Entry 6M8R (X-ray diffraction, 3.20 A resolution); this record covers chains G and K of the 6 polymer chains in the assembly.

[Chain G]
Molecule: BTB/POZ domain-containing protein KCTD16
Source organism: Homo sapiens
UniProtKB: Q68DU8 (KCD16_HUMAN); residues 23-124 here = UniProt positions 23-124
Sequence (103 residues; row label = number of the first residue in the row):
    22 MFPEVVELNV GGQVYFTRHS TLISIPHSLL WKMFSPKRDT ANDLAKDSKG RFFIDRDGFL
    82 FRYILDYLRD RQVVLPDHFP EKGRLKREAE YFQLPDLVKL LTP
Disordered / not traced: 59-61
Sequence notes: initiating methionine (22)
UniProt features mapped onto this chain:
  - modified residue: Tyr112 (Phosphotyrosine)

[Chain K]
Molecule: Gamma-aminobutyric acid type B receptor subunit 2
Source organism: Homo sapiens
UniProtKB: O75899 (GABR2_HUMAN); numbering as in UniProt (aligned over 876-913)
Sequence (41 residues; row label = number of the first residue in the row):
   873 GPEKDPIEDI NSPEHIQRRL SLQLPILHHA YLPSIGGVDA S
Disordered / not traced: 873-880
Sequence notes: expression tag (873-875)
UniProt features mapped onto this chain:
  - modified residue (Phosphoserine): Ser884, Ser893, Ser913

[Chain G / chain K interface]
Contacting residue pairs - 14 pairs, chain G then chain K:
  Gly33(G) - Ala912(K)  hydrogen bond (backbone-backbone)
  Gln34(G) - Gly908(K)
  Gln34(G) - Gly909(K)
  Gln34(G) - Val910(K)
  Gln34(G) - Asp911(K)
  Val35(G) - Val910(K)  hydrogen bond (backbone-backbone)
  Val35(G) - Ala912(K)  hydrophobic
  Tyr36(G) - Gly908(K)  hydrogen bond (side chain-backbone)
  Arg72(G) - Ala912(K)
  Gly79(G) - Gly908(K)
  Phe80(G) - Pro905(K)  hydrophobic
  Phe80(G) - Gly908(K)
  Arg83(G) - Gly908(K)
  Glu102(G) - Pro905(K)
Other interface residues (no listed pair), chain G (10 interface residues in all): Lys70
Other interface residues (no listed pair), chain K (8 interface residues in all): Ile907, Ser913
Interface features reported in the paper:
  - hot spots on chain G (mutagenesis) - F80A: abolished binding to Gamma-aminobutyric acid type B receptor subunit 2 (chain K)

[Summary]
Chain G and chain K form an interface of 10 and 8 residues respectively; the contacts include 3 hydrogen
bonds. Polar contacts include Tyr36(G)-Gly908(K), Gly33(G)-Ala912(K) and Val35(G)-Val910(K). From the paper:
F80A of chain G abolishes binding to Gamma-aminobutyric acid type B receptor subunit 2 (chain K).
Here chain G is BTB/POZ domain-containing protein KCTD16 and chain K is Gamma-aminobutyric acid type B
receptor subunit 2, both from Homo sapiens. Entry 6M8R (Crystal structure of the KCTD16 BTB domain in complex
with GABAB2 peptide) was determined by X-ray diffraction (same publication as 6M8S).
